4HKO - chain A; structure by X-ray diffraction, 1.50 A resolution.

[Chain A]
Name: Endo-1,4-beta-xylanase 2
Organism: Trichoderma reesei
Notes: EC 3.2.1.8
UniProtKB: P36217 (XYN2_HYPJE); residues 2-190 here correspond to UniProt positions 34-222 (UniProt number = residue number + 32)
Sequence (189 residues; each row starts with the number of its first residue):
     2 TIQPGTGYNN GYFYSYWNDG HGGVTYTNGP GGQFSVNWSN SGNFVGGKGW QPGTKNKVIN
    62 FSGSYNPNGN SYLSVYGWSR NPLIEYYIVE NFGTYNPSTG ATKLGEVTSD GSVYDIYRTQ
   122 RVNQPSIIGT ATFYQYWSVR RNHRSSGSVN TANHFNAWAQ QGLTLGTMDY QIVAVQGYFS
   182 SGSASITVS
Construct notes: engineered mutation Gln177 (Glu209 in P36217)
Reported in the primary citation:
  - catalytic residues: Glu86 (citing earlier work)
  - mutagenesis - N44H: abolished catalytic activity on xylan
  - mutagenesis - W18N/D20N, N44D, N44V, V46L, A175S: decreased catalytic activity on xylan
  - mutagenesis - A175V: decreased catalytic activity on PNPX2

[Overview]
The paper reports the catalytic residue Glu86; W18N/D20N, N44D and N44V, among others, reduce catalytic
activity on xylan; 7 substitutions were tested in all.
Chain A is Endo-1,4-beta-xylanase 2 (Trichoderma reesei); the structure, Crystal Structures of Mutant
Endo-beta-1,4-xylanase II (E177Q) in the apo form, was determined by X-ray diffraction, deposited together
with 6K9X, 4HK8, 4HK9, 4HKL and 4HKW.
